2O6M - chains C and A of the 4 polymer chains in the assembly; structure by X-ray diffraction, 2.30 A resolution.

Chain C:
Molecule: 21-nt DNA strand
Sequence (21 nucleotides; row label = number of the first residue in the row):
   401 TTGACTCTCT TAAGAGAGTC A
Bound ions: Mg2+: DG414 (shared with 1 residue of chain B)

Chain A:
Name: Intron-encoded endonuclease I-PpoI
From: Physarum polycephalum
Notes: EC 3.1.-.-
UniProtKB: Q94702 (PPO1_PHYPO); residue numbers follow UniProt; this construct covers 1-163
Amino-acid sequence (163 residues; row label = number of the first residue in the row):
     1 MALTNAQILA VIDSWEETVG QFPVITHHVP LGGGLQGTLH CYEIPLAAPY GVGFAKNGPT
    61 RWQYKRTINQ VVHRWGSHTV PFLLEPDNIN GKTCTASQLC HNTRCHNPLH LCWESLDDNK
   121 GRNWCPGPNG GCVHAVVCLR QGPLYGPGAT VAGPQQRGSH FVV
Disordered / not traced: 1
Sequence notes: engineered mutation Gln98 (His in Q94702)
Bound ions: Zn2+ site 1: Cys41, Cys100, Cys105, His110; Mg2+: Asn119 (shared with 2 residues of chain D); Zn2+ site 2: Cys125, Cys132, His134, Cys138
What the authors report for this chain:
  - mutagenesis - H98Q (100-fold): decreased catalytic activity
  - mutagenesis - H98Q: unchanged binding to DNA
  - catalytic residues: His78
  - mutagenesis - H78A: unchanged catalytic activity
  - mutagenesis - H78A/H98Q: abolished catalytic activity
  - contacts within the chain: Gln98-Asn107 (water-mediated contact)
  - binding site for the 21-nt DNA strand: Gln98

How chain C and chain A interact:
Pairs across the interface - 20 pairs, chain C then chain A:
  DT401(C) - Thr67(A)  phosphate contact
  DT402(C) - Lys65(A)  base contact
  DT402(C) - Arg66(A)  salt bridge to the phosphate
  DT402(C) - Thr67(A)  base contact
  DT402(C) - Val72(A)  base contact
  DG403(C) - Val52(A)  phosphate contact
  DG403(C) - Gly53(A)  hydrogen bond to the phosphate
  DG403(C) - Lys65(A)  hydrogen bond to the base
  DA404(C) - Ala48(A)  phosphate contact
  DA404(C) - Pro49(A)  phosphate contact
  DA404(C) - Ala55(A)  base contact
  DA404(C) - Lys65(A)  base contact
  DC405(C) - Ala48(A)  phosphate contact
  DC405(C) - Lys56(A)  base contact
  DT406(C) - Lys56(A)  base contact
  DT406(C) - Asn57(A)  base contact
  DC407(C) - Asn57(A)  hydrogen bond to the base
  DT411(C) - Leu116(A)  sugar contact
  DT411(C) - Lys120(A)  hydrogen bond to the base
  DA412(C) - Asp117(A)  sugar contact
Other interface residues (no listed pair), chain C (11 interface residues in all): DT408, DT410
Other interface residues (no listed pair), chain A (18 interface residues in all): Tyr50, Gly51, Phe54, Arg74

In short:
The interface between chain C and chain A involves 11 residues on one side and 18 on the other; the contacts
include 4 hydrogen bonds and 1 salt bridge. Among the polar pairs are DG403(C)-Lys65(A), DC407(C)-Asn57(A) and
DT411(C)-Lys120(A). The paper reports the catalytic residue His78(A); H98Q of chain A reduces catalytic
activity; 3 substitutions were tested in all.
Chain C is a 21-nt DNA strand and chain A is Intron-encoded endonuclease I-PpoI (Physarum polycephalum); the
structure, H98Q mutant of the homing endonuclease I-PPOI complexed with DNA, was determined by X-ray
diffraction.
